PDB entry 2BA0 | X-ray diffraction, 2.70 A resolution | chains C and H of the 9 polymer chains in the assembly

[Chain C]
Name: Archaeal exosome RNA binding protein RRP4
Source organism: Archaeoglobus fulgidus
UniProt: O29758 (ECR1_ARCFU); residue numbers follow UniProt; this construct covers 1-223
Sequence (229 residues; row label = number of the first residue in the row):
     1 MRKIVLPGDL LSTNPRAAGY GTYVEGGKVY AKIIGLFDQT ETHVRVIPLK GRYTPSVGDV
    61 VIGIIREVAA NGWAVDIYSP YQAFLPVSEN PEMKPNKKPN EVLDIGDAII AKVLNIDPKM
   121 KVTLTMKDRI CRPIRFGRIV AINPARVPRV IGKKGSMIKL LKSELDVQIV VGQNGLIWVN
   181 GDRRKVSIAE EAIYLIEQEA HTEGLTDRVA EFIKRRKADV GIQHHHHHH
Not modelled in the structure: 1, 220-229
Sequence notes: expression tag (224-229)

[Chain H]
Name: Archaeal exosome RNA binding protein RRP42
Source organism: Archaeoglobus fulgidus
Notes: EC 3.1.13.-
UniProt: O29756 (ECX2_ARCFU); numbering as in UniProt (aligned over 1-259)
Sequence (259 residues; each row starts with the number of its first residue):
     1 MPEDILVDIK RDYVLSKLRD NERIDGRGFD EFRKVEIIPN VIEKAEGSAL VKLGDTQVVV
    61 GVKMQPGEPY PDTPDRGVII VNAELVPLAS PTFEPGPPDE NSIELARVVD RGIRESEAVD
   121 LSKLVIEEGE KVWIVFVDIH ALDDDGNLLD ASALAAIAAL MNTKVPAERF DLGEDYLLPV
   181 RDLPVSVTSL IVGNKYLVDP SREEMSVGDT TLTITTDKDD NVVAMQKSGG YLLDEKLFDE
   241 LLDVSINCAR KLREKFKEI
Not modelled in the structure: 1-2, 259

[Chain C / chain H interface]
Contacting residue pairs - 15 pairs, chain C then chain H:
  Ile64(C) - Ile5(H)  hydrophobic
  Tyr78(C) - Ile5(H)
  Tyr78(C) - Leu6(H)  hydrogen bond (side chain-backbone)
  Arg138(C) - Asp12(H)
  Arg138(C) - Tyr13(H)
  Arg138(C) - Ser16(H)  hydrogen bond
  Ile139(C) - Ile9(H)
  Ala141(C) - Leu6(H)  hydrophobic
  Ala141(C) - Ile9(H)  hydrophobic
  Leu176(C) - Ile9(H)  hydrophobic
  Arg183(C) - Asp20(H)  salt bridge
  Arg184(C) - Asp20(H)  salt bridge
  Glu190(C) - Tyr13(H)
  Tyr194(C) - Lys10(H)
  Tyr194(C) - Tyr13(H)  hydrophobic
Also at the interface, not in a pair above, chain C (12 interface residues in all): Val140, Glu191
Also at the interface, not in a pair above, chain H (10 interface residues in all): Glu3, Lys17

[In short]
Chain C and chain H form an interface of 12 and 10 residues respectively; the contacts include 2 hydrogen
bonds and 2 salt bridges. Among the polar pairs are Arg183(C)-Asp20(H), Arg184(C)-Asp20(H) and
Tyr78(C)-Leu6(H).
Chain C is Archaeal exosome RNA binding protein RRP4 and chain H is Archaeal exosome RNA binding protein
RRP42, both from Archaeoglobus fulgidus; the structure, Archaeal exosome core, was determined by X-ray
diffraction, deposited together with 2BA1.
